Entry 3SQO (X-ray diffraction, 2.70 A resolution); this record covers chains A and H of the 4 polymer chains in the assembly.

Chain A:
Name: Proprotein convertase subtilisin/kexin type 9
From: Homo sapiens
Notes: EC 3.4.21.-
UniProtKB: Q8NBP7 (PCSK9_HUMAN); residue numbers follow UniProt; this construct covers 153-692
Sequence (540 residues; numbered 153 to 692; the number before each row is that of its first residue):
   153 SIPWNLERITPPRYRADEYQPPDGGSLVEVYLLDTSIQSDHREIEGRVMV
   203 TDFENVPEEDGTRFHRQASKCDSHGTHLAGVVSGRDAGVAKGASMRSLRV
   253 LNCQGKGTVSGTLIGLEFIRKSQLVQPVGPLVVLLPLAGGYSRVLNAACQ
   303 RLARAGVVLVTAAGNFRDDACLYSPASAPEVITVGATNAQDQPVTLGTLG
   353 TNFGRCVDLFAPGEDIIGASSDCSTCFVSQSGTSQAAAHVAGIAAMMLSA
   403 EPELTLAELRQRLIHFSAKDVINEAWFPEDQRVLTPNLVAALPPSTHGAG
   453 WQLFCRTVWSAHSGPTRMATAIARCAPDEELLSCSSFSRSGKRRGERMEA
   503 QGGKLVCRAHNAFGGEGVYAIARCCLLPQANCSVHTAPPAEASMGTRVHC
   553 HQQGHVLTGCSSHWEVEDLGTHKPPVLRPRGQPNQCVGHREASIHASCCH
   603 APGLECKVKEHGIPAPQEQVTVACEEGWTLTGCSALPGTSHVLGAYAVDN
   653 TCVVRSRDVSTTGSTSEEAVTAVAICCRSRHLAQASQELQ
Disordered / not traced: 169-175, 212-218, 451-452, 573-584, 660-669, 682-692
Differences from the reference sequence: conflict Ile474 (Val in Q8NBP7), Glu670 (Gly in Q8NBP7)
Disulfides: Cys223-Cys255, Cys323-Cys358, Cys375-Cys378, Cys457-Cys527, Cys477-Cys526, Cys486-Cys509, Cys534-Cys601, Cys552-Cys600, Cys562-Cys588, Cys608-Cys679, Cys626-Cys678, Cys635-Cys654

Chain H:
Name: J16 Heavy chain
From: Homo sapiens
Sequence (219 residues; numbered 1 to 218 plus 5 insertion-coded residues; 4 numbers in that range are skipped by the numbering (no residue carries them; nothing is unmodelled there); the number before each row is that of its first residue; a row labelled like 82A-82C holds insertion residues (82A, then the next letters in order)):
     1 QVQLVQSGAEVKKPGASVKVSCKASGYTFTSYYMHWVRQAPGQGLEWMGE
    51 IS
   52A P
    53 FGGRTNYNEKFKSRVTMTRDTSTSTVYMEL
82A-82C SSL
    83 RSEDTAVYYCARERPLYA
  100A S
   101 DLWGQGTTVTVSSA
   119 STKGPSVFPLAPSSRSTSESTAALGCLVKDYFPEPVTVSWNSGALTSGVH
   169 TFPAVLQSSGLYSLSSVVTVPSSNFGTQTYTCNVDHKPSNTKVDKTVERK
Disordered / not traced: 119, 133-138, 218
Disulfides: Cys22-Cys92, Cys144-Cys200

Chain A / chain H interface:
Pairs across the interface (17):
  Ser153(A) with Tyr99(H)
  Pro155(A) with Tyr99(H)
  Arg194(A) with Tyr33(H), hydrogen bond; Glu50(H), salt bridge; Pro97(H)
  Glu195(A) with Pro97(H)
  Glu197(A) with Tyr33(H), hydrogen bond
  Arg237(A) with Ser31(H), hydrogen bond (side chain-backbone); Tyr32(H)
  Asp238(A) with Tyr32(H); Arg96(H), salt bridge; Pro97(H); Leu98(H), hydrogen bond (side chain-backbone); Tyr99(H), hydrogen bond (side chain-backbone)
  Thr377(A) with Pro97(H)
  Phe379(A) with Pro97(H); Leu98(H), hydrophobic
Also at the interface, not in a pair above, chain A (12 interface residues in all): Ile154, Ala239, Ile369

Summary:
The interface between chain A and chain H involves 12 residues on one side and 8 on the other; the contacts
include 5 hydrogen bonds and 2 salt bridges. Polar contacts include Arg194(A)-Glu50(H), Asp238(A)-Arg96(H) and
Arg194(A)-Tyr33(H).
Here chain A is Proprotein convertase subtilisin/kexin type 9 and chain H is J16 Heavy chain, both from Homo
sapiens. Entry 3SQO (PCSK9 J16 Fab complex) was determined by X-ray diffraction.
